PDB entry 2P9Q | X-ray diffraction, 2.70 A resolution | chain A

# Chain A
Name: Phosphoglycerate kinase, testis specific
Source organism: Mus musculus
Notes: EC 2.7.2.3
UniProtKB: P09041 (PGK2_MOUSE); residues 1-416 here correspond to UniProt positions 2-417 (UniProt number = residue number + 1)
Chain sequence (416 residues; numbered 1 to 416; the number before each row is that of its first residue):
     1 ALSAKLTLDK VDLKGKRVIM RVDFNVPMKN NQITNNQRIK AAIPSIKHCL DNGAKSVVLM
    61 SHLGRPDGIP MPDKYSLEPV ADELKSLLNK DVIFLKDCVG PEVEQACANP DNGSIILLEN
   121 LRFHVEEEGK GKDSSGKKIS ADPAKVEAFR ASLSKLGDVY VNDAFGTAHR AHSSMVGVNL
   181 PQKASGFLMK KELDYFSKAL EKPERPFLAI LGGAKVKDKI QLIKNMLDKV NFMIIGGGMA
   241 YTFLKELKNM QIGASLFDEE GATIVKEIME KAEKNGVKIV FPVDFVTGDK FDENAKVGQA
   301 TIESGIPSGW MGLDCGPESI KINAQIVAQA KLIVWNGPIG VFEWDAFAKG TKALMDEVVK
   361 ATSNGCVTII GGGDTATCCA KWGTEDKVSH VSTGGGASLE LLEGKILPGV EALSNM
Disordered / not traced: 373-384
Swiss-Prot annotation at these positions:
  - binding site ((2R)-3-phosphoglycerate): Val-22, Asp-23, Phe-24, Asn-25, Gln-37, Arg-38, Ser-61, His-62, Gly-64, Arg-65, Leu-121, Arg-122, His-169, Arg-170
  - binding site (ADP): Gly-213, Gly-237, Phe-342
  - binding site (CDP): Gly-213, Asp-218, Gly-237, Gly-337, Ile-339, Phe-342
  - binding site (AMP): Ala-214, Lys-215, Lys-219, Gly-238, Gly-312, Glu-343
  - binding site (ATP): Ala-214, Lys-219, Gly-238, Gly-312, Glu-343, Asp-374, Thr-375
  - binding site (Mg(2+)): Ala-214, Asp-218, Asp-374
  - modified residue: Ser-3 (Phosphoserine), Lys-10 (N6-acetyllysine), Lys-47 (N6-acetyllysine), Lys-74 (N6-acetyllysine), Lys-85 (N6-acetyllysine), Lys-96 (N6-acetyllysine), Lys-130 (N6-acetyllysine), Lys-145 (N6-acetyllysine), Tyr-195 (Phosphotyrosine), Lys-198 (N6-acetyllysine), Lys-266 (N6-acetyllysine), Lys-290 (N6-acetyllysine)

# Summary
UniProt lists 14 (2R)-3-phosphoglycerate-binding residues, 3 ADP-binding residues, 6 CDP-binding residues and
6 AMP-binding residues.
Chain A is Phosphoglycerate kinase, testis specific (Mus musculus); the structure, Crystal Structure of
Phosphoglycerate Kinase-2, was determined by X-ray diffraction (same publication as 2P9T and 2PAA).
